PDB entry 7MI9 | electron microscopy, 3.89 A resolution | chains B and G of the 10 polymer chains in the assembly

== Chain B ==
Protein: CRISPR-associated exonuclease Cas4/endonuclease Cas1 fusion
From: Geobacter sulfurreducens
Notes: EC 3.1.-.-, 3.1.12.1
UniProt: Q74H36 (CS4F1_GEOSL); numbering as in UniProt (aligned over 1-559)
Amino-acid sequence (559 residues; numbered 1 to 559; the number before each row is that of its first residue):
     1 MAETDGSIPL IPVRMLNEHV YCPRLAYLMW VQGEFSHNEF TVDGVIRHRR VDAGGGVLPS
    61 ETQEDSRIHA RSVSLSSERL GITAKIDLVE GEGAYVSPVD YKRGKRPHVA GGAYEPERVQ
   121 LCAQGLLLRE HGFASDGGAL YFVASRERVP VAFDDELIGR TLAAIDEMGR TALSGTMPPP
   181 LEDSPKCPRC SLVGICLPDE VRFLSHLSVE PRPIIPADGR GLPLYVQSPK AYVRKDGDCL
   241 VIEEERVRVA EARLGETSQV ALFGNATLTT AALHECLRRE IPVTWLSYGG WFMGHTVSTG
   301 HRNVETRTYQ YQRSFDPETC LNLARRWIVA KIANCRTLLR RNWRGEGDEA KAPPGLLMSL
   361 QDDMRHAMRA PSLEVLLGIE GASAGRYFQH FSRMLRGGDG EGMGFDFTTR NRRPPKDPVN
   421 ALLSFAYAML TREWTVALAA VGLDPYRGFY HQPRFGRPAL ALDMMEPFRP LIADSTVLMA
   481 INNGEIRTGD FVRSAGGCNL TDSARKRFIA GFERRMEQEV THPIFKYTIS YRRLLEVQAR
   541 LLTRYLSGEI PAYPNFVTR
Not modelled in the structure: 1-220, 559
Curated features (UniProtKB/Swiss-Prot):
  - binding site ([4Fe-4S] cluster): Cys22, Cys187, Cys190, Cys196
  - binding site (Mn(2+)): Asp87, Asp100, Glu380, His451, Glu466
Reported in the primary citation:
  - specificity-determining residues: Glu18
  - specificity-determining residues: Arg14, Leu25, Leu192 (by similarity / conservation)
  - mutagenesis - H48G, D100A: decreased catalytic activity
  - mutagenesis - S191A: decreased catalytic activity on Gsu-PAM
  - mutagenesis - E18Y: abolished catalytic activity on both PAMs

== Chain G ==
Molecule: 80-nt DNA strand
Sequence (80 nucleotides; row label = number of the first residue in the row):
     1 AGGACAACGT TACGGACGGC ACAGCCTTTT TGCTTCAATG AGGCCGGGGC ATCATGGCCC
    61 CGGAATACGG CTCTTTTCCG

== How chain B and chain G interact ==
Pairs across the interface - 28 pairs, chain B then chain G:
  Pro229(B) - DG3(G)  base contact
  Lys230(B) - DG3(G)  salt bridge to the phosphate
  Ala231(B) - DA4(G)  phosphate contact
  Tyr232(B) - DA1(G)  sugar contact
  Tyr232(B) - DG2(G)  stacking on the base
  Tyr232(B) - DA4(G)  phosphate contact
  Arg234(B) - DG2(G)  hydrogen bond to the base
  Glu243(B) - DG2(G)  base contact
  Glu244(B) - DG2(G)  base contact
  Glu245(B) - DG2(G)  sugar contact
  Glu245(B) - DG3(G)  phosphate contact
  Arg246(B) - DG2(G)  salt bridge to the phosphate
  Asn265(B) - DG3(G)  sugar contact
  Asn265(B) - DA4(G)  sugar contact
  Thr267(B) - DA4(G)  hydrogen bond to the phosphate
  Glu374(B) - DG69(G)  hydrogen bond to the base
  Glu374(B) - DG70(G)  sugar contact
  Val375(B) - DC71(G)  phosphate contact
  Leu377(B) - DG69(G)  base contact
  Gly378(B) - DG70(G)  base contact
  Gly378(B) - DC71(G)  sugar contact
  Ile379(B) - DC71(G)  sugar contact
  Gly381(B) - DG70(G)  base contact
  Ala382(B) - DG70(G)  base contact
  Ala382(B) - DC71(G)  base contact
  Ala382(B) - DT72(G)  sugar contact
  Phe455(B) - DC61(G)  phosphate contact
  Phe455(B) - DG62(G)  base contact
Other interface residues (no listed pair), chain B (23 interface residues in all): Tyr288, His366, Arg386, Arg413
Other interface residues (no listed pair), chain G (12 interface residues in all): DA64, DC73

== In short ==
23 residues of chain B and 12 residues of chain G are in contact; the contacts include 3 hydrogen bonds, 2
salt bridges and 1 aromatic stacking contact. Among the polar pairs are Arg234(B)-DG2(G), Glu374(B)-DG69(G)
and Thr267(B)-DA4(G). From the paper: H48G and D100A of chain B reduce catalytic activity; specificity
determinants Glu18(B), Arg14(B) and Leu25(B) among others; 4 substitutions were tested in all.
Chain B is CRISPR-associated exonuclease Cas4/endonuclease Cas1 fusion (Geobacter sulfurreducens) and chain G
is an 80-nt DNA strand; the structure, Full integration complex of Cas1/Cas2 from Cas4-containing system, was
determined by electron microscopy (same publication as 7MI4, 7MI5, 7MIB and 7MID).
